Entry 8I9T (electron microscopy, 3.60 A resolution); this record covers chains C1 and Cd of the 55 polymer chains in the assembly.

# Chain C1
Molecule: 3341-nt RNA strand
From: Chaetomium thermophilum
Sequence (3341 nucleotides; row label = number of the first residue in the row):
     1 GGUUGACCUC GGAUCAGGUA GGAGGACCCG CUGAACUUAA GCAUAUCAAU AAGCGGAGGA
    61 AAAGAAACCA ACAGGGAUUG CCCUAGUAAC GGCGAGUGAA GCGGCAACAG CUCAAAUUUG
   121 AAAGCUGGCU UCGGCCCGCG UUGUAAUUUG GAGAGGAUGC UUUGGGCGAG GCUCCUUCUG
   181 AGUUCCCUGG AACGGGACGC CACAGAGGGU GAGAGCCCCG UAUAGUUGGA AGCCAAGCCU
   241 GUGUAAAGCU CCUUCGACGA GUCGAGUAGU UUGGGAAUGC UGCUCAAAAU GGGAGGUAAA
   301 UUUCUUCUAA AGCUAAAUAC CGGCCAGAGA CCGAUAGCGC ACAAGUAGAG UGAUCGAAAG
   361 AUGAAAAGCA CUUUGAAAAG AGGGUUAAAU AGCACGUGAA AUUGUUGAAA GGGAAGCGCU
   421 UGUGACCAGA CUUGCGCCCG GCGGAUCAUC CGGUGUUCUC ACCGGUGCAC UCCGCCGGGC
   481 UCAGGCCAGC AUCGGUUCUG GCGGGGGGAU AAAGGCCCAG GGAAUGUGGC UCCUCCGGGA
   541 GUGUUAUAGC CCUGGGUGUA AUACCCUCGC CGGGACCGAG GACCGCGCUC UGCAAGGAUG
   601 CUGGCGUAAU GGUCACCAGC GACCCGUCUU GAAACACGGA CCAAGGAGUC AAGGUUUUGC
   661 GCGAGUGUUU GGGUGUAAAA CCCGCACGCG UAAUGAAAGU GAACGUAGGU GAGAGCUUCG
   721 GCGCAUCAUC GACCGAUCCU GAUGUAUUCG GAUGGAUUUG AGUAGGAGCG UUAAGCCUUG
   781 GACCCGAAAG AUGGUGAACU AUGCUUGGAU AGGGUGAAGC CAGAGGAAAC UCUGGUGGAG
   841 GCUCGCAGCG GUUCUGACGU GCAAAUCGAU CGUCAAAUCU GAGCAUGGGG GCGAAAGACU
   901 AAUCGAACCA UCUAGUAGCU GGUUACCGCC GAAGUUUCCC UCAGGAUAGC AGUGUCGACC
   961 UUCAGUUUUA UGAGGUAAAG CGAAUGAUUA GGGACUCGGG GGCGAUUUUU AGCCUUCAUC
  1021 CAUUCUCAAA CUUUAAAUAU GUAAGAAGCC CUUGUUACUU AACUGAACGU GGGCAUUCGA
  1081 AUGUAUCGAC ACUAGUGGGC CAUUUUUGGU AAGCAGAACU GGCGAUGCGG GAUGAACCGA
  1141 ACGCGGGGUU AAGGUGCCGG AGUGGACGCU CAUCAGACAC CACAAAAGGC GUUAGUACAU
  1201 CUUGACAGCA GGACGGUGGC CAUGGAAGUC GGAAUCCGCU AAGGACUGUG UAACAACUCA
  1261 CCUGCCGAAU GUACUAGCCC UGAAAAUGGA UGGCGCUCAA GCGUCCCACC CAUACCCCGC
  1321 CCUCAGGGUA GAAACGAUGC CCUGAGGAGU AGGCGGCCGU GGAGGUCAGU GACGAAGCCU
  1381 AGGGCGUGAG CCCGGGUCGA ACGGCCUCUA GUGCAGAUCU UGGUGGUAGU AGCAAAUACU
  1441 UCAAUGAGAA CUUGAAGGAC CGAAGUGGGG AAAGGUUCCA UGUGAACAGC GGUUGGACAU
  1501 GGGUUAGUCG AUCCUAAGCC AUAGGGAAGU UCCGUUUCAA AGGGGCACUC GUGCCCCGUG
  1561 UGGCGAAAGG GAAGCCGGUU AAUAUUCCGG CACCUGGAUG UGGGUUUUGC GCGGCAACGC
  1621 AACUGAACGC GGAGACGACG GCGGGGGCCC CGGGCAGAGU UCUCUUUUCU UCUUAACGGU
  1681 CUAUCACCCU GGAAACAGUU UGUCUGGAGA UAGGGUUUAA UGGCCGGAAG AGCCCGACAC
  1741 UUCUGUCGGG UCCGGUGCGC UCUCGACGUC CCUUGAAAAU CCGCGGGAGG GAAUAAUUCU
  1801 CACGCCAGGU CGUACUCAUA ACCGCAGCAG GUCCCCAAGG UGAACAGCCU CUGGUUGAUA
  1861 GAACAAUGUA GAUAAGGGAA GUCGGCAAAA UAGAUCCGUA ACUUCGGGAA AAGGAUUGGC
  1921 UCUAAGGGUU GGGCACGUUG GGCUUUGGGC GGACGCCCUG GGAGCAGAGG GCCUCUAGCC
  1981 GGGCAACCGG CCGGCGGCCC UCAGCACCCG GGGUUGAAGC CCUUAGCAGG CUUCGGCCGU
  2041 CCGGCGUGCG GUUAACAACC AACUUAGAAC UGGUACGGAC AGGGGGAAUC UGACUGUCUA
  2101 AUUAAAACAU AGCAUUGCGA UGGCCAGAAA GUGGUGUUGA CGCAAUGUGA UUUCUGCCCA
  2161 GUGCUCUGAA UGUCAAAGUG AAGAAAUUCA ACCAAGCGCG GGUAAACGGC GGGAGUAACU
  2221 AUGACUCUCU UAAGGUAGCC AAAUGCCUCG UCAUCUAAUU AGUGACGCGC AUGAAUGGAU
  2281 UAACGAGAUU CCCACUGUCC CUAUCUACUA UCUAGCGAAA CCACAGCCAA GGGAACGGGC
  2341 UUGGCAAAAU CAGCGGGGAA AGAAGACCCU GUUGAGCUUG ACUCUAGUUU GACAUUGUGA
  2401 AAAGACAUAG GAGGUGUAGA AUAGGUGGGA GCUUCGGCGC CAGUGAAAUA CCACUACUCC
  2461 UAUUGUUUUU UUACUUAUUC AAUGAAGCGG GGCUGGACUU GCGUCCAACU UCUGGAGUUA
  2521 AGGUCCUUCG CGGGCCGACC CGGGUUGAAG ACAUUGUCAG GUGGGGAGUU UGGCUGGGGC
  2581 GGCACAUCUG UUAAACCAUA ACGCAGGUGU CCUAAGGGGG GCUCAUGGAG AACAGAAAUC
  2641 UCCAGUAGAA CAAAAGGGUA AAAGUCCCCU UGAUUUUGAU UUUCAGUGUG AAUACAAACC
  2701 AUGAAAGUGU GGCCUAUCGA UCCUUUAGUC CCUCGAAAUU UGAGGCUAGA GGUGCCAGAA
  2761 AAGUUACCAC AGGGAUAACU GGCUUGUGGC GGCCAAGCGU UCAUAGCGAC GUCGCUUUUU
  2821 GAUCCUUCGA UGUCGGCUCU UCCUAUCAUA CCGAAGCAGA AUUCGGUAAG CGUUGGAUUG
  2881 UUCACCCACU AAUAGGGAAC GUGAGCUGGG UUUAGACCGU CGUGAGACAG GUUAGUUUUA
  2941 CCCUACUGAU GAACUCGUCG CAAUGGUAAU UCAGCUUAGU ACGAGAGGAA CCGCUGAUUC
  3001 AGAUAAUUGG UUUUUGCGGU UGUCCGACCG GGCAGUGCCG CGAAGCUACC AUCUGCUGGA
  3061 UAAUGGCUGA ACGCCUCUAA GUCAGAAUCC AUGCCAGAAC GCGACGAUAC UACCCGCACG
  3121 UUGUAGACGU AUAAGAAUAG GCUCCGGCCU CGUAUCCUAG CAGGCGAUUC CUCCGCCGGC
  3181 CUCGAAGUGG CCGUCGGUAA UUCGCGUAUU GCAAUUUAGA CACGCGCGGG AUCAAAUCCU
  3241 UUGCAGACGA CUUAGAUGUG CGAAAGGGUC CUGUAAGCAG UAGAGUAGCC UUGUUGUUAC
  3301 GAUCUGCUGA GGGUAAGCCC UCCUUCGCCU AGAUUUCCCA G
Not modelled in the structure: 1-2, 800-905, 987-1028, 1438-1854, 1887-2083, 2093-2283, 2359-2362, 2485-2545, 2571-2721, 2753-2756, 2822-2828, 2904-2914, 2937-2940, 3110-3111, 3121-3123, 3215-3217, 3338-3341

# Chain Cd
Protein: Brix domain-containing protein
From: Chaetomium thermophilum
UniProtKB: G0S4S2 (G0S4S2_CHATD); numbering as in UniProt (aligned over 1-436)
Amino-acid sequence (436 residues; each row starts with the number of its first residue):
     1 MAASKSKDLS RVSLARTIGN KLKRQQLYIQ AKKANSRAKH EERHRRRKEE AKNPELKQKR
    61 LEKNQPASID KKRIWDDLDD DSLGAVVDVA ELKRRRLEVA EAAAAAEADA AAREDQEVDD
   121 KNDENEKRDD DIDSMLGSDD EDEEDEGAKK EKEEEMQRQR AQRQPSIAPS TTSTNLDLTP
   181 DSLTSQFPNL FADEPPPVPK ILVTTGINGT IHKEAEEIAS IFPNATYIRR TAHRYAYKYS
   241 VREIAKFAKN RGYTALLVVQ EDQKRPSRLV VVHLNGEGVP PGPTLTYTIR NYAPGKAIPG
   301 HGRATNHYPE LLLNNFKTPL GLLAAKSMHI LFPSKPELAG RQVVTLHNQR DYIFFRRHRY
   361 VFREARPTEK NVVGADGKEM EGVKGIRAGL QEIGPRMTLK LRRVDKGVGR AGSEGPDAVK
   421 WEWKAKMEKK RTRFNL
Not modelled in the structure: 1-8, 78-80, 99-179, 192-193

# Chain C1 / chain Cd interface
Residue-residue contacts (95):
  U188(C1) - Lys426(Cd)  salt bridge to the phosphate
  G189(C1) - Ala425(Cd)  phosphate contact
  G190(C1) - Lys429(Cd)  hydrogen bond to the phosphate
  A191(C1) - Lys429(Cd)  salt bridge to the phosphate
  C342(C1) - Gly19(Cd)  sugar contact
  C342(C1) - Asn20(Cd)  base contact
  C342(C1) - Lys21(Cd)  base contact
  A343(C1) - Asn20(Cd)  hydrogen bond to the base
  A343(C1) - Leu22(Cd)  base contact
  A343(C1) - Lys23(Cd)  base contact
  A358(C1) - Leu22(Cd)  base contact
  A359(C1) - Lys21(Cd)  sugar contact
  G360(C1) - Lys21(Cd)  phosphate contact
  A361(C1) - Lys21(Cd)  salt bridge to the phosphate
  A361(C1) - Arg24(Cd)  salt bridge to the phosphate
  U362(C1) - Ser13(Cd)  base contact
  U362(C1) - Arg16(Cd)  salt bridge to the phosphate
  G363(C1) - Arg16(Cd)  hydrogen bond to the base
  A365(C1) - Arg16(Cd)  salt bridge to the phosphate
  A366(C1) - Ser10(Cd)  hydrogen bond to the sugar
  A366(C1) - Arg11(Cd)  sugar contact
  A367(C1) - Ser10(Cd)  phosphate contact
  A367(C1) - Arg11(Cd)  salt bridge to the phosphate
  G368(C1) - Leu9(Cd)  hydrogen bond to the sugar
  G368(C1) - Ser10(Cd)  sugar contact
  G368(C1) - Ser13(Cd)  base contact
  C369(C1) - Ser10(Cd)  hydrogen bond to the phosphate
  A370(C1) - Pro66(Cd)  base contact
  A370(C1) - Ala67(Cd)  hydrogen bond to the base
  C371(C1) - Asn64(Cd)  hydrogen bond to the phosphate
  C371(C1) - Gln65(Cd)  sugar contact
  C371(C1) - Pro66(Cd)  base contact
  U372(C1) - Arg46(Cd)  salt bridge to the phosphate
  U372(C1) - Arg60(Cd)  phosphate contact
  U373(C1) - Arg43(Cd)  salt bridge to the phosphate
  U373(C1) - Arg60(Cd)  salt bridge to the phosphate
  U374(C1) - Arg43(Cd)  salt bridge to the phosphate
  G375(C1) - His40(Cd)  hydrogen bond to the base
  G375(C1) - Arg43(Cd)  hydrogen bond to the base
  G375(C1) - Arg47(Cd)  base contact
  A376(C1) - Arg37(Cd)  hydrogen bond to the base
  A376(C1) - His40(Cd)  hydrogen bond to the base
  A377(C1) - Ser36(Cd)  sugar contact
  A378(C1) - Ile29(Cd)  base contact
  A378(C1) - Lys32(Cd)  hydrogen bond to the phosphate
  A378(C1) - Lys33(Cd)  salt bridge to the phosphate
  A379(C1) - Lys32(Cd)  salt bridge to the phosphate
  G382(C1) - Pro66(Cd)  base contact
  G383(C1) - Ala67(Cd)  hydrogen bond to the sugar
  G384(C1) - Ala67(Cd)  sugar contact
  G384(C1) - Ser68(Cd)  phosphate contact
  G384(C1) - Ile69(Cd)  hydrogen bond to the phosphate
  G384(C1) - Lys72(Cd)  phosphate contact
  G384(C1) - Arg350(Cd)  salt bridge to the phosphate
  U385(C1) - Ile69(Cd)  phosphate contact
  U385(C1) - Lys72(Cd)  salt bridge to the phosphate
  U385(C1) - Arg431(Cd)  salt bridge to the phosphate
  U386(C1) - Arg431(Cd)  salt bridge to the phosphate
  A387(C1) - Arg431(Cd)  salt bridge to the phosphate
  A388(C1) - Arg431(Cd)  salt bridge to the phosphate
  C393(C1) - Leu9(Cd)  base contact
  C393(C1) - Val12(Cd)  hydrogen bond to the base
  C393(C1) - Leu14(Cd)  hydrogen bond to the base
  C393(C1) - Ala15(Cd)  hydrogen bond to the base
  C393(C1) - Arg24(Cd)  base contact
  C393(C1) - Tyr28(Cd)  sugar contact
  A394(C1) - Gln25(Cd)  phosphate contact
  C395(C1) - Ala15(Cd)  base contact
  A428(C1) - Lys264(Cd)  salt bridge to the phosphate
  G429(C1) - Lys264(Cd)  phosphate contact
  C431(C1) - Tyr235(Cd)  base contact
  U432(C1) - Arg234(Cd)  salt bridge to the phosphate
  U432(C1) - Tyr235(Cd)  hydrogen bond to the phosphate
  U433(C1) - Arg234(Cd)  salt bridge to the phosphate
  U433(C1) - Tyr235(Cd)  sugar contact
  G606(C1) - His233(Cd)  sugar contact
  G606(C1) - Arg234(Cd)  hydrogen bond to the sugar
  G606(C1) - Tyr235(Cd)  base contact
  U607(C1) - His212(Cd)  stacking on the base
  U607(C1) - Glu216(Cd)  base contact
  U607(C1) - Arg229(Cd)  salt bridge to the phosphate
  U607(C1) - Ala232(Cd)  phosphate contact
  A608(C1) - Thr210(Cd)  base contact
  G1395(C1) - Gln263(Cd)  hydrogen bond to the phosphate
  G1396(C1) - Gln263(Cd)  phosphate contact
  G3116(C1) - Arg359(Cd)  phosphate contact
  G3116(C1) - Gln391(Cd)  hydrogen bond to the sugar
  C3117(C1) - His301(Cd)  sugar contact
  C3117(C1) - Gly302(Cd)  phosphate contact
  C3117(C1) - Arg303(Cd)  salt bridge to the phosphate
  C3117(C1) - Arg359(Cd)  salt bridge to the phosphate
  A3118(C1) - Lys296(Cd)  salt bridge to the phosphate
  A3118(C1) - His301(Cd)  salt bridge to the phosphate
  A3118(C1) - Arg303(Cd)  salt bridge to the phosphate
  C3119(C1) - Lys296(Cd)  salt bridge to the phosphate
Interface residues without a listed pair, chain C1 (53 interface residues in all): C187, A430
Interface residues without a listed pair, chain Cd (58 interface residues in all): His44, Leu61, Tyr227, Lys424

# In short
53 residues of chain C1 face 58 of chain Cd across their interface, with 22 hydrogen bonds, 29 salt bridges
and 1 aromatic stacking contact. Polar contacts include A343(C1)-Asn20(Cd), G363(C1)-Arg16(Cd) and
A370(C1)-Ala67(Cd).
Here chain C1 is a 3341-nt RNA strand and chain Cd is Brix domain-containing protein, both from Chaetomium
thermophilum. Entry 8I9T (Cryo-EM structure of a Chaetomium thermophilum pre-60S ribosomal subunit - State
Dbp10-1) was determined by electron microscopy together with 8I9P, 8I9V, 8I9W, 8I9X, 8I9Y, 8I9Z and 8IA0 from
the same study.
